PDB entry 7C9X | electron microscopy, 3.40 A resolution | chains B and C of the 4 polymer chains in the assembly

# Chain B
Protein: VP2
Source organism: Echovirus E3
Reference sequence: A0A0K0LDT3 (A0A0K0LDT3_9ENTO); residues 1-261 here correspond to UniProt positions 70-330 (UniProt number = residue number + 69)
Amino-acid sequence (261 residues; row label = number of the first residue in the row):
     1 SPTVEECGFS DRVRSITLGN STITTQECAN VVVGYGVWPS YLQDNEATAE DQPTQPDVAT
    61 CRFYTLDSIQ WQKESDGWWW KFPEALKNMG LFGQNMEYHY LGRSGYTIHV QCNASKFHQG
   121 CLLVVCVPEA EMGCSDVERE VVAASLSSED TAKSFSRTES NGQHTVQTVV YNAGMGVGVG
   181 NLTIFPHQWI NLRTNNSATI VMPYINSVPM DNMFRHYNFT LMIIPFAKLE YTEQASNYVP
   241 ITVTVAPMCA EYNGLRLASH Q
Unresolved in the structure: 1-10

# Chain C
Protein: VP3
Source organism: Echovirus E3
Reference sequence: A0A125RY26 (A0A125RY26_9ENTO); residues 1-238 here correspond to UniProt positions 331-568 (UniProt number = residue number + 330)
Amino-acid sequence (238 residues; each row starts with the number of its first residue):
     1 GLPTMLTPGS NQFLTSDDFQ SPSAMPQFDV TPEMKIPGEV HNLMEIAEVD SVVPVNNTKE
    61 NINSMEAYRI PVTGGDQLHT QVFGFQMQPG LNSVFKRTLL GEILNYYAHW SGSVKLTFVF
   121 CGSAMATGKF LLAYSPPGAS PPQNRKQAML GTHVIWDVGL QSSCVLCIPW ISQTHYRLVQ
   181 QDEYTSAGYV TCWYQTGLIV PPGAPPSCTI LCFASACNDF SVRMLRDTPF IEQTQLLQ

# Chain B / chain C interface
Residue-residue contacts (67; chain B residue first):
  Y35(B) - G38(C)
  V37(B) - P37(C)  hydrophobic
  Q43(B) - K35(C)
  E46(B) - M34(C)
  E46(B) - K35(C)  hydrogen bond (side chain-backbone)
  K116(B) - A124(C)  hydrogen bond (backbone-backbone)
  K116(B) - M125(C)
  F117(B) - P202(C)
  F117(B) - G203(C)
  F117(B) - A204(C)
  F117(B) - P205(C)
  H118(B) - S123(C)
  Q119(B) - C121(C)
  Q119(B) - G122(C)
  Q119(B) - S123(C)
  Q119(B) - P205(C)
  Q119(B) - S207(C)  hydrogen bond (side chain-backbone)
  Q119(B) - C208(C)
  G120(B) - C121(C)
  V170(B) - M65(C)  hydrophobic
  Y171(B) - N63(C)
  Y171(B) - S64(C)
  V179(B) - M65(C)  hydrophobic
  V179(B) - Y68(C)
  G180(B) - S51(C)
  G180(B) - V52(C)  hydrogen bond (backbone-backbone)
  G180(B) - Y68(C)  hydrogen bond (backbone-side chain)
  N181(B) - R97(C)  hydrogen bond (side chain-backbone)
  N181(B) - T98(C)
  N181(B) - L99(C)  hydrogen bond (side chain-backbone)
  T183(B) - V49(C)
  T183(B) - D50(C)  hydrogen bond (side chain-backbone)
  T183(B) - S51(C)  hydrogen bond
  I184(B) - L99(C)  hydrophobic
  W189(B) - V52(C)  hydrophobic
  W189(B) - F213(C)  hydrophobic
  N191(B) - F120(C)  hydrogen bond (side chain-backbone)
  N191(B) - C121(C)
  R193(B) - F120(C)
  R193(B) - G122(C)
  R193(B) - S123(C)  hydrogen bond (side chain-backbone)
  R193(B) - A124(C)
  R193(B) - A126(C)  hydrogen bond (side chain-backbone)
  R193(B) - V158(C)
  R193(B) - G159(C)  hydrogen bond (side chain-backbone)
  R193(B) - S162(C)  hydrogen bond
  T194(B) - S162(C)
  Y204(B) - P37(C)
  I205(B) - P37(C)  hydrophobic
  N206(B) - I36(C)
  S207(B) - M34(C)
  S207(B) - I36(C)
  V208(B) - M34(C)
  P209(B) - M34(C)
  I224(B) - M65(C)  hydrophobic
  F226(B) - V52(C)  hydrophobic
  F226(B) - M65(C)  hydrophobic
  F226(B) - R69(C)  hydrogen bond (backbone-side chain)
  A227(B) - C121(C)  hydrophobic
  A227(B) - T209(C)
  K228(B) - R69(C)
  E230(B) - P205(C)
  Y231(B) - P205(C)  hydrophobic
  T232(B) - G203(C)  hydrogen bond (side chain-backbone)
  T232(B) - A204(C)
  T232(B) - P205(C)
  Q234(B) - G203(C)
Other interface residues (no listed pair), chain B (38 interface residues in all): R12, C121, P203, P225
Other interface residues (no listed pair), chain C (41 interface residues in all): I46, E66, V119, L160, P201, L211

# In short
The interface between chain B and chain C involves 38 residues on one side and 41 on the other, with 16
hydrogen bonds. Among the polar pairs are E46(B)-K35(C), Q119(B)-S207(C) and G180(B)-Y68(C).
Here chain B is VP2 and chain C is VP3, both from Echovirus E3. Entry 7C9X (Echovirus 3 F-particle) was
determined by electron microscopy, deposited together with 7C9S, 7C9T, 7C9U, 7C9V, 7C9W, 7C9Y and 7C9Z.
